Entry 7WOP (electron microscopy, 3.51 A resolution); this record covers chains A and B of the 3 polymer chains in the assembly.

# Chain A
Molecule: Spike protein S1
Source organism: Severe acute respiratory syndrome coronavirus 2
Notes: fragment: rbd
Reference sequence: P0DTC2 (SPIKE_SARS2); residue numbers follow UniProt; this construct covers 331-528
Sequence (198 residues; row label = number of the first residue in the row):
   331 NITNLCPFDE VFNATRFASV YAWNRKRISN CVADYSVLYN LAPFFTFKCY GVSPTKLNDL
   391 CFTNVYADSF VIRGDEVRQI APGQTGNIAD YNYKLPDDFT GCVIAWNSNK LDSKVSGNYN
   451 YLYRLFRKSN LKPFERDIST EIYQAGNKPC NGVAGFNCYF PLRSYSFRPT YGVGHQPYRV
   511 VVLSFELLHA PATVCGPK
Disulfides: Cys336-Cys361, Cys379-Cys432, Cys391-Cys525, Cys480-Cys488
Construct notes: variant Asp339 (Gly in P0DTC2), Leu371 (Ser in P0DTC2), Pro373 (Ser in P0DTC2), Phe375 (Ser in P0DTC2), Asn417 (Lys in P0DTC2), Lys440 (Asn in P0DTC2), Ser446 (Gly in P0DTC2), Asn477 (Ser in P0DTC2), Lys478 (Thr in P0DTC2), Ala484 (Glu in P0DTC2), Arg493 (Gln in P0DTC2), Ser496 (Gly in P0DTC2), Arg498 (Gln in P0DTC2), Tyr501 (Asn in P0DTC2), His505 (Tyr in P0DTC2)
Swiss-Prot annotation at these positions:
  - region: Arg403 to Asp405 (Integrin-binding motif), Asn448 to Phe456 (Immunodominant HLA epitope recognized by the CD8+)
  - glycosylation (N-linked (GlcNAc...) asparagine): Asn331 (complex), Asn343 (complex)
  - natural variant: Asp339 (G339D: In strain: Omicron/BA.1, Omicron/BA.2 and 4 more; this construct carries the variant), Arg346 (R346K: In strain: Mu/B.1.621; R346T: In strain: Omicron/BQ.1.1, Omicron/XBB.1.5 and 1 more), Leu368 (L368I: In strain: Omicron/XBB.1.5, Omicron/EG.5.1), Leu371 (S371L: In strain: Omicron/BA.1; this construct carries the variant), Pro373 (S373P: In strain: Omicron/BA.1, Omicron/BA.2 and 7 more; this construct carries the variant), Phe375 (S375F: In strain: Omicron/BA.1, Omicron/BA.2 and 7 more; this construct carries the variant), Thr376 (T376A: In strain: Omicron/BA.2, Omicron/BA.2.12.1 and 5 more), Asp405 (D405N: In strain: Omicron/BA.2, Omicron/BA.2.12.1 and 6 more), Arg408 (R408S: In strain: Omicron/BA.2, Omicron/BA.2.12.1 and 6 more), Asn417 (K417N: In strain: Beta/B.1.351, Omicron/BA.1 and 8 more; this construct carries the variant), Lys440 (N440K: In strain: Omicron/BA.1, Omicron/BA.2 and 7 more; this construct carries the variant), Lys444 (K444T: In strain: Omicron/BQ.1.1), 16 further natural variant entries in UniProt
  - mutagenesis: Asn331 (N331Q: Reduced viral infectivity), Asn343 (N343Q: Reduced viral infectivity), Leu452 (L452R: Increased resistance to neutralizing antibodies. Decreases HLA binding to NF9 epitope. Increased binding affinity to human ACE2), Tyr453 (Y453F: Decreased HLA binding to NF9 epitope. Increased binding affinity to human ACE2), Ala475 (A475V: Increased resistance to neutralizing antibodies), Val483 (V483A: Increased resistance to neutralizing antibodies), Phe490 (F490L: Increased resistance to neutralizing antibodies and human covalescent sera neutralization), His519 (H519P: Increased resistance to human covalescent sera neutralization)

# Chain B
Molecule: 16L9
Source organism: Homo sapiens
Sequence (247 residues; row label = number of the first residue in the row):
     1 QSVLTQPPSA SGSPGQSVTI SCTGTSSDFG GYNSVSWYQQ HPGKAPKLMI YEVSKRPSGV
    61 PDRFSGSKSG NTASLTVSGL QAEDEADYYC SSYAGSNNFD VFGTGTKVTV LGGGGSGGGG
   121 SGGGGSEVQL VESGGGLIQP GGSLRLSCAA SGFTVSSNYM SWVRQAPGKG LEWVSVIYSG
   181 GSTYYADSVK GRFTISRDNS ENTLYLQMNS LRAEDTAVYY CARGEIQPYY YYGMDVWGQG
   241 TTVTVSS
Not modelled in the structure: 1-2, 115-123
Disulfides: Cys22-Cys90, Cys148-Cys221

# How chain A and chain B interact
Contacting residue pairs - 34 pairs, chain A then chain B:
  Arg403(A) - Tyr32(B)  hydrogen bond
  Asp405(A) - Ser96(B)
  Thr415(A) - Gly181(B)
  Thr415(A) - Tyr184(B)  hydrogen bond (backbone-side chain)
  Gly416(A) - Tyr184(B)
  Asp420(A) - Ser182(B)  hydrogen bond
  Tyr421(A) - Tyr159(B)
  Tyr421(A) - Tyr178(B)
  Tyr421(A) - Ser179(B)  hydrogen bond
  Tyr453(A) - Tyr32(B)  hydrogen bond
  Leu455(A) - Tyr159(B)  hydrogen bond (backbone-side chain)
  Phe456(A) - Tyr230(B)  hydrophobic
  Phe456(A) - Tyr232(B)  hydrophobic
  Arg457(A) - Ser179(B)
  Asn460(A) - Gly181(B)  hydrogen bond (side chain-backbone)
  Tyr473(A) - Ser157(B)  hydrogen bond (side chain-backbone)
  Ala475(A) - Thr154(B)  hydrogen bond (backbone-side chain)
  Ala475(A) - Ser157(B)
  Gly476(A) - Thr154(B)
  Asn477(A) - Gly152(B)  hydrogen bond (side chain-backbone)
  Asn477(A) - Phe153(B)
  Asn477(A) - Thr154(B)  hydrogen bond (side chain-backbone)
  Phe486(A) - Gly233(B)
  Phe486(A) - Met234(B)  hydrophobic
  Tyr489(A) - Tyr230(B)
  Tyr489(A) - Tyr232(B)  hydrogen bond (side chain-backbone)
  Tyr489(A) - Gly233(B)
  Phe490(A) - Tyr230(B)
  Arg493(A) - Tyr32(B)
  Arg493(A) - Tyr229(B)  hydrogen bond (side chain-backbone)
  Thr500(A) - Asp28(B)
  Tyr501(A) - Asp28(B)
  His505(A) - Gly31(B)
  His505(A) - Ala94(B)
Other interface residues (no listed pair), chain A (27 interface residues in all): Glu406, Arg408, Asn417, Lys458, Ser496
Other interface residues (no listed pair), chain B (22 interface residues in all): Glu52, Gly180
From the paper, about this interface:
  - residue pairs: Arg493(A)-Glu52(B)
  - interface residues, chain A: Asp405(A), Thr415(A), Asp420(A), Tyr421(A), Tyr453(A), Leu455(A), Phe456(A), Tyr473(A), Ala475(A), Asn477(A), Tyr489(A), Thr500(A), Tyr501(A), His505(A)

# Summary
27 residues of chain A and 22 residues of chain B are in contact; the contacts include 13 hydrogen bonds.
Polar pairs include Arg403(A)-Tyr32(B), Thr415(A)-Tyr184(B) and Asp420(A)-Ser182(B). The paper describes a
contact between Arg493(A) and Glu52(B). UniProt lists 8 mutagenesis sites on chain A. From the paper:
interface residues Asp405(A), Thr415(A) and Asp420(A) among others.
Here chain A is Spike protein S1 (Severe acute respiratory syndrome coronavirus 2) and chain B is 16L9 (Homo
sapiens). Entry 7WOP (The local refined map of Omicron spike with bispecific antibody FD01) was determined by
electron microscopy (same publication as 7WOQ, 7WOR, 7WOS, 7WOU, 7WOV and 7WOW).
